Entry 7B1J (X-ray diffraction, 2.90 A resolution); this record covers chains B and D of the 4 polymer chains in the assembly.

[Chain B]
Name: Mitotic spindle assembly checkpoint protein MAD1
Source organism: Homo sapiens
Reference sequence: Q9Y6D9 (MD1L1_HUMAN); residues 597-718 here = UniProt positions 597-718
Amino-acid sequence (122 residues; each row starts with the number of its first residue):
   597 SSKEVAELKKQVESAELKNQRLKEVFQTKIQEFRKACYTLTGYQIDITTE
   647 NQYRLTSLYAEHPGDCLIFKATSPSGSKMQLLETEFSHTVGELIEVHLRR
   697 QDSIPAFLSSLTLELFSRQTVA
Curated features (UniProtKB/Swiss-Prot):
  - modified residue: Ser598 (Phosphoserine), Ser610 (Phosphoserine), Tyr634 (Phosphotyrosine), Thr716 (Phosphothreonine)
  - natural variant: Glu628 to Ala718 (deletion: In MVA7)
  - mutagenesis: Ser597 to Ala718 (Defective dimerization. Reduces binding to the closed and open conformations of MAD2L1. Impairs mitotic checkpoint signaling abolishing mitotic arrest, and shortens the duration of mitosis), Ser598 (S598A/E: Does not impact the duration of mitosis), Ser610 (S610A/E: Impairs mitotic checkpoint signaling and shortens the duration of mitosis), Tyr634 (Y634E: Reduces binding to closed and open conformations of MAD2L1. Impairs mitotic checkpoint signaling abolishing mitotic arrest, and shortens the duration of mitosis ...), Thr716 (T716A/E: Reduces binding to closed and open conformations of MAD2L1. Impairs mitotic checkpoint signaling and shortens the duration of mitosis)
From the paper describing this entry:
  - mutagenesis - L618A, F629A: decreased expression

[Chain D]
Name: Mitotic checkpoint serine/threonine-protein kinase BUB1
Source organism: Homo sapiens
Notes: EC 2.7.11.1
Reference sequence: O43683 (BUB1_HUMAN); residues 455-479 here = UniProt positions 455-479
Amino-acid sequence (26 residues; row label = number of the first residue in the row):
   455 KVQPSPTVHTKEALGFIMNMFQAPTS
Disordered / not traced: 455-458, 478-480
Sequence notes: expression tag (480)
Modified residues: Thr461 (phosphothreonine; TPO)
Curated features (UniProtKB/Swiss-Prot):
  - region: Pro458 to Gln476 (Essential for loading of BUBR1, MAD1L1 and MAD2L1 to kinetochores)

[Chain B / chain D interface]
Residue-residue contacts - 12 pairs, chain B then chain D:
  Ser610(B) with His463(D), hydrogen bond
  Leu613(B) with Thr461(D); His463(D)
  Lys614(B) with Glu466(D)
  Arg617(B) with Thr461(D); His463(D); Thr464(D), hydrogen bond
  Leu618(B) with Ala467(D), hydrophobic
  Val621(B) with Leu468(D), hydrophobic; Ile471(D), hydrophobic
  Phe622(B) with Ile471(D), hydrophobic
  Lys625(B) with Leu468(D)
Also at the interface, not in a pair above, chain B (10 interface residues in all): Ile626, Phe629
Also at the interface, not in a pair above, chain D (8 interface residues in all): Phe475
The authors on this interface:
  - residue pairs: Arg617(B)-Thr461(D)
  - hot spots on chain B (mutagenesis) - L618A: abolished binding to Mitotic checkpoint serine/threonine-protein kinase BUB1 (chain D)
  - hot spots on chain B (mutagenesis) - R630A (Kd 10 uM): decreased binding to Mitotic checkpoint serine/threonine-protein kinase BUB1 (chain D)
  - hot spots on chain B (mutagenesis) - I643A: unchanged binding to Mitotic checkpoint serine/threonine-protein kinase BUB1 (chain D)

[Summary]
10 residues of chain B face 8 of chain D across their interface; the contacts include 2 hydrogen bonds. Polar
pairs include Ser610(B)-His463(D) and Arg617(B)-Thr464(D). The paper describes a contact between Arg617(B) and
Thr461(D). From the paper: L618A and F629A of chain B reduce expression; L618A of chain B abolishes binding to
Mitotic checkpoint serine/threonine-protein kinase BUB1 (chain D).
Here chain B is Mitotic spindle assembly checkpoint protein MAD1 and chain D is Mitotic checkpoint
serine/threonine-protein kinase BUB1, both from Homo sapiens. Entry 7B1J (Orthorhombic P21212 Structure of
Human Mad1 C-terminal Domain in Complex with Phosphorylated Bub1 CD1 Domain) was determined by X-ray
diffraction together with 7B1F and 7B1H from the same study.
